7MRU - chains A and C of the 3 polymer chains in the assembly; structure by X-ray diffraction, 1.33 A resolution.

[Chain A (and C)]
Name: D-dopachrome decarboxylase
Source organism: Homo sapiens
Notes: EC 4.1.1.84; chain C of this document is another copy of the same molecule, construct and numbering; everything in this record applies to it too
Reference sequence: P30046 (DOPD_HUMAN); residues 1-117 here correspond to UniProt positions 2-118 (UniProt number = residue number + 1)
Amino-acid sequence (117 residues; numbered 1 to 117; the number before each row is that of its first residue):
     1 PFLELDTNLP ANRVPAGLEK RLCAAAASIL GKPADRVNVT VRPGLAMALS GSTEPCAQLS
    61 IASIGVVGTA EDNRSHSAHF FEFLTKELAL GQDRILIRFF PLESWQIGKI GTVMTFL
Sequence notes: engineered mutation A62 (Ser63 in P30046)
Swiss-Prot annotation at these positions:
  - modified residue: P1 (N-acetylproline), K32 (N6-acetyllysine)
From the paper describing this entry:
  - catalytic residues: P1
  - mutagenesis - P1G: abolished catalytic activity
  - mutagenesis - F100A: decreased catalytic activity
  - mutagenesis - P1G, F100A: unchanged stability
  - allosteric site: F100
  - mutagenesis - P1G, F100A: decreased signaling

[Interface between chain A and chain C]
Pairs across the interface (61):
  D6(A) with R42(C), salt bridge
  R42(A) with R42(C)
  L45(A) with T40(C); V41(C); R42(C)
  A46(A) with E19(C); V39(C); T40(C); V41(C), hydrogen bond (backbone-backbone)
  M47(A) with V39(C); T40(C)
  A48(A) with N38(C); V39(C), hydrogen bond (backbone-backbone)
  L49(A) with N38(C)
  S50(A) with A34(C); D35(C); V37(C), hydrogen bond (backbone-backbone); N38(C), hydrogen bond (backbone-side chain)
  G51(A) with C23(C); A34(C), hydrogen bond (backbone-backbone); V37(C), hydrogen bond (backbone-backbone)
  T53(A) with E19(C); K20(C)
  Q58(A) with F2(C); N38(C), hydrogen bond
  V67(A) with W105(C)
  G68(A) with W105(C)
  A70(A) with W105(C), hydrophobic; V113(C); T115(C); F116(C)
  E71(A) with F116(C)
  N73(A) with W105(C), hydrogen bond (side chain-backbone); V113(C)
  R74(A) with G111(C); T112(C); V113(C); F116(C)
  S77(A) with G108(C); G111(C); T112(C), hydrogen bond (side chain-backbone)
  A78(A) with G111(C), hydrogen bond (backbone-backbone)
  F81(A) with G108(C); K109(C); I110(C); G111(C)
  Q92(A) with I110(C)
  L96(A) with F2(C), hydrophobic; N38(C); G108(C); K109(C)
  I97(A) with Q106(C); I107(C); G108(C), hydrogen bond (backbone-backbone)
  R98(A) with F2(C); E4(C), salt bridge; Q106(C)
  F99(A) with Q106(C), hydrogen bond (backbone-backbone)
  F100(A) with L102(C), hydrophobic; Q106(C)
  P101(A) with W105(C), hydrophobic
Other interface residues (no listed pair), chain A (28 interface residues in all): T69

[In short]
The interface between chain A and chain C involves 28 residues on one side and 25 on the other; the contacts
include 12 hydrogen bonds and 2 salt bridges. Polar pairs include D6(A)-R42(C), R98(A)-E4(C) and
S50(A)-N38(C). From the paper: the catalytic residue P1(A); P1G and F100A of chain A reduce signaling.
Both chains are D-dopachrome decarboxylase (Homo sapiens). Entry 7MRU (Crystal structure of S62A MIF2 mutant)
was determined by X-ray diffraction together with 7MRV, 7MSE and 7MW7 from the same study.
